6ZJG - chains B and LLL of the 3 polymer chains in the assembly; structure by X-ray diffraction, 2.45 A resolution.

[Chain B]
Name: Cii-C-48-cit
Organism: Homo sapiens
Chain sequence (18 residues; each row starts with the number of its first residue; numbering starts at 0):
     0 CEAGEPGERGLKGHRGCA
Unresolved in the structure: 0-3, 13-17
Modified / non-standard residues: Arg8 (citrulline; CIR)

[Chain LLL]
Name: ACPA E4 Fab fragment - light chain
Organism: Homo sapiens
Notes: antibody fragment or engineered binder
Chain sequence (216 residues; numbered 1 to 216; the number before each row is that of its first residue):
     1 QSVWTQPPSVSAAPGQNVTISCSGDDSILRSAFVSWYQQVPGSAPKLVIF
    51 DDRQRPSGIPARFSGSNSGTTATLDIAGLQRGDEADYYCAAWNGRLSAFV
   101 FGSGTKLTVLGQPKSSPSVTLFPPSSEELETNKATLVCTITDFYPGVVTV
   151 DWKVDGTPVTQGMETTQPSKQSNNKYMASSYLTLTARAWERHSSYSCQVT
   201 HEGHTVEKSLSRADCS
Unresolved in the structure: 24-25, 215-216
Cystine bridges: Cys22-Cys89, Cys138-Cys197
Covalent attachments: N-acetylglucosamine (NAG) linked to Asn17

[How chain B and chain LLL interact]
Pairs across the interface (12; chain B residue first):
  Arg8(B) - Trp92(LLL)
  Arg8(B) - Phe99(LLL)
  Gly9(B) - Trp92(LLL)
  Leu10(B) - Ser31(LLL)
  Leu10(B) - Trp92(LLL)
  Leu10(B) - Gly94(LLL)
  Lys11(B) - Arg30(LLL)  hydrogen bond (side chain-backbone)
  Lys11(B) - Ser31(LLL)  hydrogen bond (backbone-backbone)
  Lys11(B) - Ala32(LLL)  hydrogen bond (side chain-backbone)
  Lys11(B) - Phe33(LLL)
  Lys11(B) - Asp52(LLL)  salt bridge
  Lys11(B) - Asn67(LLL)

[Overview]
4 residues of chain B face 9 of chain LLL across their interface; the contacts include 3 hydrogen bonds and 1
salt bridge. Polar pairs include Lys11(B)-Asp52(LLL), Lys11(B)-Arg30(LLL) and Lys11(B)-Ala32(LLL).
N-acetylglucosamine is covalently linked to Asn17(LLL).
Here chain B is Cii-C-48-cit and chain LLL is ACPA E4 Fab fragment - light chain, both from Homo sapiens.
Entry 6ZJG (Crystal structure of ACPA E4 in complex with CII-C-48-CIT) was determined by X-ray diffraction.
